9GB2 - chains B and l of the 42 polymer chains in the assembly; structure by electron microscopy, 3.43 A resolution.

== Chain B ==
Protein: gp65 - Triplex 1a protein
From: Clostridioides difficile
UniProt: J9QE72 (J9QE72_9CAUD); numbering as in UniProt (aligned over 1-378)
Chain sequence (378 residues; row label = number of the first residue in the row):
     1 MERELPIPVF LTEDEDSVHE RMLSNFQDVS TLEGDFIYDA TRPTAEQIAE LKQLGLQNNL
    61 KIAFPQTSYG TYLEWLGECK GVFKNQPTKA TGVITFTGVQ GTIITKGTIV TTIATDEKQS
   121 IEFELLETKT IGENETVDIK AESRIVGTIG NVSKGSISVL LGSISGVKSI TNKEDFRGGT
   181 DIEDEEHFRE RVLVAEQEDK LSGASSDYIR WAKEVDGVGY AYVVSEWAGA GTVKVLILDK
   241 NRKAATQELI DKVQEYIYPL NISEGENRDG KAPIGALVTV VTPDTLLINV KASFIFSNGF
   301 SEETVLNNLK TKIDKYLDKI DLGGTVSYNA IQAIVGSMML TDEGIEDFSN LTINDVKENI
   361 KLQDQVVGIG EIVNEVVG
Unresolved in the structure: 1

== Chain l ==
Protein: gp64 - Sheath initiator
From: Clostridioides difficile
UniProt: J9QEB8 (J9QEB8_9CAUD); numbering as in UniProt (aligned over 1-152)
Chain sequence (152 residues; row label = number of the first residue in the row):
     1 MPNLFPQSET FETVELKNND ENELDLKGSF LFDFEKGEFV KNADGTLKKC DKVQAYKQWC
    61 QKAILTPRYK KAAYTNIYGS EIKDLIASNL SQSAKELEIT RLIKETILVH PYTKEVGEFS
   121 FNWLENSRLV EYEFDVLTID DENIVIDGNI KR
Unresolved in the structure: 1-23, 149-152

== How chain B and chain l interact ==
Contacting residue pairs (29):
  Q27(B) with K27(l), hydrogen bond (backbone-side chain)
  D28(B) with K27(l); K49(l), salt bridge
  V29(B) with K27(l); G28(l); S29(l); F30(l), hydrophobic
  S30(B) with K27(l); G28(l), hydrogen bond (backbone-backbone); S29(l)
  L32(B) with H110(l)
  E33(B) with W59(l), hydrogen bond (backbone-side chain); Y74(l); T75(l), hydrogen bond (side chain-backbone); Y78(l)
  G34(B) with W59(l); K62(l), hydrogen bond (backbone-side chain); Y78(l)
  D35(B) with S29(l), hydrogen bond; W59(l)
  F36(B) with F30(l); F32(l), hydrophobic; F39(l), hydrophobic
  Y38(B) with A73(l), hydrogen bond (side chain-backbone); Y74(l), hydrophobic
  D39(B) with K62(l), salt bridge; Y74(l), hydrogen bond
  R42(B) with A73(l)
  E46(B) with A72(l)
Other interface residues (no listed pair), chain B (14 interface residues in all): P43
Other interface residues (no listed pair), chain l (18 interface residues in all): L26, Q58, P111

== Summary ==
14 residues of chain B and 18 residues of chain l are in contact, with 8 hydrogen bonds and 2 salt bridges.
Polar contacts include D28(B)-K49(l), D39(B)-K62(l) and Q27(B)-K27(l).
Here chain B is gp65 - Triplex 1a protein and chain l is gp64 - Sheath initiator, both from Clostridioides
difficile. Entry 9GB2 (Extended phiCD508 baseplate) was determined by electron microscopy together with 9G8S,
9GB0, 9GB1, 9GB5 and 9GB7 from the same study.
